PDB entry 2AEV | X-ray diffraction, 2.00 A resolution | chain A

# Chain A
Protein: Hypothetical protein MJ0158
Organism: Methanocaldococcus jannaschii
UniProtKB: Q57622 (Y158_METJA); residues 1-374 here = UniProt positions 1-374
Amino-acid sequence (374 residues; row label = number of the first residue in the row):
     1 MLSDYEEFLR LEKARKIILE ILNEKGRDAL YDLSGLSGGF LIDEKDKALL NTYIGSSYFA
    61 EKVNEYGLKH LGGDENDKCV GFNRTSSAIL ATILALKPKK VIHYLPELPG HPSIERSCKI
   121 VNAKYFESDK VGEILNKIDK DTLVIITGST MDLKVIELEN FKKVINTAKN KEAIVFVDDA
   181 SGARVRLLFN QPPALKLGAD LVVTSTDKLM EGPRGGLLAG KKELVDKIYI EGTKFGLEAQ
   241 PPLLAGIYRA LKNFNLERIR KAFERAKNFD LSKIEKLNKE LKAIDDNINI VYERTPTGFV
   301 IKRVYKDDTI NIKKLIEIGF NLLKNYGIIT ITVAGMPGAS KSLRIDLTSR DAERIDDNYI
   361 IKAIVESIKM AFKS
Disordered / not traced: 1-8
Construct notes: modified residue (208)
Modified / non-standard residues: Lys208 ((2S)-2-amino-6-[[3-hydroxy-2-methyl-5-(phosphonooxymethyl)pyridin-4-yl]methylideneamino]hexanoic acid; LLP)

# In short
Chain A is Hypothetical protein MJ0158 (Methanocaldococcus jannaschii); the structure, MJ0158, NaBH4-reduced
form, was determined by X-ray diffraction.
